PDB entry 9CQ6 | electron microscopy, 3.10 A resolution | chains F and L of the 18 polymer chains in the assembly

# Chain F
Name: DNA ligase 4
Source organism: Homo sapiens
Notes: EC 6.5.1.1
Reference sequence: P49917 (DNLI4_HUMAN); residues 1-911 here = UniProt positions 1-911
Amino-acid sequence (914 residues; each row starts with the number of its first residue; numbers below 1 keep their minus sign (Gly-2 is residue -2)):
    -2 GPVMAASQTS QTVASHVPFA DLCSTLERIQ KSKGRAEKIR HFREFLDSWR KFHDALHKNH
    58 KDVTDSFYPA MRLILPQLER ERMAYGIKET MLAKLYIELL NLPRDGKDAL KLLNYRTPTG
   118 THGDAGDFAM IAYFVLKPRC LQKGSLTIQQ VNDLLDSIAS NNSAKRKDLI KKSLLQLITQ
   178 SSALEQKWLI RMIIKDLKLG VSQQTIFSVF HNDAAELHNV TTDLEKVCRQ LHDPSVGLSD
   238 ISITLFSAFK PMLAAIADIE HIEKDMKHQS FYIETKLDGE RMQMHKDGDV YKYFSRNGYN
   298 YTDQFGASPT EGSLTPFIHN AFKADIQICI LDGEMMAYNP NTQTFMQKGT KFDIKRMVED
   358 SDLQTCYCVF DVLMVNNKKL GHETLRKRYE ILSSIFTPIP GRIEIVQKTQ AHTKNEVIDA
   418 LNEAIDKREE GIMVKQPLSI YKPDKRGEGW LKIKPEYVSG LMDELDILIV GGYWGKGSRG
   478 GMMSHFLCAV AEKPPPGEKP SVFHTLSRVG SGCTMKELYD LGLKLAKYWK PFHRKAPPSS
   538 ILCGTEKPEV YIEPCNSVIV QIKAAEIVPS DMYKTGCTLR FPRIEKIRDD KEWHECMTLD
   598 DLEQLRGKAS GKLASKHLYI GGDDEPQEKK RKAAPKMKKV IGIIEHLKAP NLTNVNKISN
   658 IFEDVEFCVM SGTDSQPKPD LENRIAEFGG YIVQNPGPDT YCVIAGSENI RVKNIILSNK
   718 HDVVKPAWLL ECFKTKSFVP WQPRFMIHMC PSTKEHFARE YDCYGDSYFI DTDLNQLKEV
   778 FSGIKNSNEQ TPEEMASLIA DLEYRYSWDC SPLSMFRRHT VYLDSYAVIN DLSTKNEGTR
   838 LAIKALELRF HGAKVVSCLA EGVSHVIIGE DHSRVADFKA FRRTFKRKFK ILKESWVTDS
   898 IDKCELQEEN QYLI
Not modelled in the structure: -2 to 6, 346-358, 618-655, 911
Differences from the reference sequence: expression tag (-2 to 0)
UniProt features mapped onto this chain:
  - region: Leu610 to Asp620 (Required for catalytic activity)
  - active site: Lys273 (N6-AMP-lysine intermediate)
  - binding site (ATP): Glu271, Thr272, Lys273, Leu274, Arg278, Glu331, Lys345, Phe367, Glu427, Lys432, Lys449, Lys451
  - binding site (Mg(2+)): Glu331, Glu427
Ligand contacts: adenosine monophosphate (AMP): Leu250, Glu271, Thr272, Lys273, Leu274, Arg278, Arg293, Glu331, Phe367, Val403, Met430, Lys432, Lys449, Lys451

# Chain L
Molecule: 51-nt DNA strand
Sequence (51 nucleotides; row label = number of the first residue in the row):
     1 AGACTTGTAC TGGAACTCAC GTGAACGAAT GTTTTTAGTT TATTGGGCGC G
Not modelled in the structure: 35-51
Covalent attachments: adenosine monophosphate (AMP) linked to DA1

# How chain F and chain L interact
Pairs across the interface (16; chain F residue first):
  Arg32(F) with DG7(L), sugar contact
  Arg293(F) with DA1(L), salt bridge to the phosphate
  Lys451(F) with DG2(L), salt bridge to the phosphate
  Glu453(F) with DG2(L), phosphate contact
  Tyr454(F) with DG2(L), hydrogen bond to the phosphate
  Ser508(F) with DG2(L), base contact; DA3(L), hydrogen bond to the sugar
  Gly509(F) with DA3(L), phosphate contact; DC4(L), phosphate contact
  Cys510(F) with DC4(L), sugar contact
  Thr511(F) with DC4(L), phosphate contact
  Met512(F) with DT5(L), hydrogen bond to the phosphate
  Lys513(F) with DT5(L), salt bridge to the phosphate
  Phe578(F) with DA1(L), sugar contact
  Arg580(F) with DG2(L), phosphate contact; DA3(L), salt bridge to the phosphate
Also at the interface, not in a pair above, chain F (14 interface residues in all): Lys449

# Summary
Chain F and chain L form an interface of 14 and 6 residues respectively, with 3 hydrogen bonds and 4 salt
bridges. Polar contacts include Ser508(F)-DA3(L), Tyr454(F)-DG2(L) and Met512(F)-DT5(L). Ligands of chain F:
adenosine monophosphate. Adenosine monophosphate is covalently linked to DA1(L).
Chain F is DNA ligase 4 (Homo sapiens) and chain L is a 51-nt DNA strand; the structure, The ligation complex
in the NHEJ pathway, was determined by electron microscopy (same publication as 9CQ3, 9CQC, 9N81, 9N82 and
9N83).
